PDB entry 8SXX | electron microscopy, 3.60 A resolution | chains J and L of the 12 polymer chains in the assembly

== Chain J (and L) ==
Molecule: SIR2-like domain-containing protein
From: Escherichia coli
Notes: chain L of this document is another copy of the same molecule, construct and numbering; everything in this record applies to it too
UniProt: A0A7B5N0T7 (A0A7B5N0T7_ECOLX); residues 1-415 here = UniProt positions 1-415
Amino-acid sequence (415 residues; each row starts with the number of its first residue):
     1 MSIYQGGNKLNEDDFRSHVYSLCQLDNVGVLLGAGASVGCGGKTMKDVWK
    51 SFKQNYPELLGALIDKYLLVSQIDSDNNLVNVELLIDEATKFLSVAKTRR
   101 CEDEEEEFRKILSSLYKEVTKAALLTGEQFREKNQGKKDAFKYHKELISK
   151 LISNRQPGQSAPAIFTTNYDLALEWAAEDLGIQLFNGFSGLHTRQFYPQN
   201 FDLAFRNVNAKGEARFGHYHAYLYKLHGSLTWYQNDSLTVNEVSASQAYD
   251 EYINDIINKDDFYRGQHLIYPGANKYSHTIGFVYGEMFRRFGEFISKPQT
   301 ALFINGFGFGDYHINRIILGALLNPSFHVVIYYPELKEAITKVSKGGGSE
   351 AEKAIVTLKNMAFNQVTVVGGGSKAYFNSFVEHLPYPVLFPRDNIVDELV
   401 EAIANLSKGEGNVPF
Disordered / not traced: 1, 211-217, 392-415 (chain L: 1, 211-217, 395-415)
Ligand contacts: NAD (nicotinamide-adenine-dinucleotide): A34, G35, E83, T167, K225, L226, H227, G228, L268, Y270, P271, G272, K275, V283, Y284, F307, G308, Y333, P334, E335
Reported in the primary citation:
  - binding site for NAD: H227, Y284, Y376, F377
  - catalytic residues: H227, D311, H313
  - mutagenesis - H227A, D311A, H313A: abolished catalytic activity on NAD+
  - mutagenesis - H227A, D311A, H313A: decreased catalytic activity on single-stranded DNA
  - mutagenesis - H227A: decreased growth

== How chain J and chain L interact ==
Residue-residue contacts (21; chain J residue first):
  L180(J) - M361(L)  hydrophobic
  N207(J) - K297(L)
  N207(J) - P298(L)
  N207(J) - N324(L)
  N209(J) - G292(L)
  N209(J) - E293(L)  hydrogen bond (side chain-backbone)
  N209(J) - S296(L)  hydrogen bond (side chain-backbone)
  N209(J) - K297(L)
  A210(J) - P298(L)
  H218(J) - L323(L)  hydrogen bond (backbone-backbone)
  H218(J) - N324(L)  hydrogen bond (backbone-side chain)
  Y219(J) - L322(L)  hydrogen bond (side chain-backbone)
  Y219(J) - L323(L)
  Y219(J) - N324(L)  hydrogen bond (side chain-backbone)
  Y219(J) - P325(L)
  Y219(J) - F363(L)  hydrophobic
  Y219(J) - Q365(L)  hydrogen bond
  Y386(J) - G6(L)  hydrogen bond (side chain-backbone)
  Y386(J) - N8(L)
  Y386(J) - A362(L)
  Y386(J) - N364(L)
Also at the interface, not in a pair above, chain J (8 interface residues in all): S149

== Overview ==
8 residues of chain J and 16 residues of chain L are in contact; the contacts include 8 hydrogen bonds. Polar
pairs include N209(J)-E293(L), N209(J)-S296(L) and H218(J)-N324(L). Bound to chain J: NAD. The paper reports
catalytic residues H227(J), D311(J) and H313(J); H227A, D311A and H313A of chain J abolish catalytic activity
on NAD+.
Chain J and chain L are both SIR2-like domain-containing protein (Escherichia coli); the structure, E. coli
dodecamer SIR2, was determined by electron microscopy together with 8SU9, 8SUW, 8SUB, 8UAE and 8UAF from the
same study.
